8B6H - chains DC and DM of the 106 polymer chains in the assembly; structure by electron microscopy, 2.60 A resolution.

== Chain DC ==
Protein: Ymf68
Source organism: Tetrahymena thermophila SB210
UniProt: Q950Y6 (Q950Y6_TETTH); residue numbers follow UniProt; this construct covers 1-594
Sequence (594 residues; each row starts with the number of its first residue):
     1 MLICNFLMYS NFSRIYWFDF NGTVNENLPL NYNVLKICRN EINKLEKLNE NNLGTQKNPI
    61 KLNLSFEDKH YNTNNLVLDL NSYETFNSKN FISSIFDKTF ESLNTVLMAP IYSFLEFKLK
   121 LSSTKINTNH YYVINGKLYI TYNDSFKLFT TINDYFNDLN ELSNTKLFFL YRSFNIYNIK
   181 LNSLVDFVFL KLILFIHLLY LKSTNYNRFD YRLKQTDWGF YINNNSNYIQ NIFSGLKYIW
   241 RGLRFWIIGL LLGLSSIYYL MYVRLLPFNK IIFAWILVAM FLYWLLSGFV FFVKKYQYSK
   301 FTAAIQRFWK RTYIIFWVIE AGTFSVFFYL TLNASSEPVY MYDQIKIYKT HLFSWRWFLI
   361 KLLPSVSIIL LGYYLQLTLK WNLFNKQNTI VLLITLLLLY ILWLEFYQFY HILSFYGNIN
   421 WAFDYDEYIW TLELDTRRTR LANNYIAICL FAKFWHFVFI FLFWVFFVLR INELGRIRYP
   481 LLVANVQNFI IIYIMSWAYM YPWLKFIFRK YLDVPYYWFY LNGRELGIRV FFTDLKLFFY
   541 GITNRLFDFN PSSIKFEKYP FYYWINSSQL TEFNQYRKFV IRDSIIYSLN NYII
Disordered / not traced: 1-12
Ligand contacts:
  - 1,2-Distearoyl-sn-glycerophosphoethanolamine (3PE), molecule 1: Tyr329, Asn333, Leu512
  - 1,2-Distearoyl-sn-glycerophosphoethanolamine (3PE), molecule 2: Tyr329, Leu332, Asn333, Ala334, Ser335, Leu504, Lys505, Phe508, Arg509, Leu512
  - 1,2-diacyl-sn-glycero-3-phosphocholine (PC1), molecule 1: Ser256, Phe316, Glu320, Phe327, Leu402, Trp403, Phe406, Phe409, Leu413, Tyr416, Gly417, Phe451, Ala452, Phe454, Trp455, His456, Phe459
  - 1,2-diacyl-sn-glycero-3-phosphocholine (PC1), molecule 2: Phe268, Ile272, Trp275, Ile276
  - 1,2-diacyl-sn-glycero-3-phosphocholine (PC1), molecule 3: Phe281, Leu285, Phe289, Phe292, Tyr296, Ile305, Phe308, Trp309, Thr312, Phe316, Ile319, Glu320
  - 1,2-diacyl-sn-glycero-3-phosphocholine (PC1), molecule 4: Phe281, Leu282, Leu285, Leu286, Phe289, Phe292, Val293, Tyr296, Gln297, Phe301, Trp309, Thr312, Tyr313, Phe316, Trp455, Val458, Phe459, Leu462, Phe463, Phe466, Arg478, Pro480, Leu481, Ala484
  - 1,2-diacyl-sn-glycero-3-phosphocholine (PC1), molecule 5: Arg307, Arg311, Ile314, Trp317, Val318, Ala321, Phe324, Ser325, Phe328, Ile491, Met495
  - 1,2-diacyl-sn-glycero-3-phosphocholine (PC1), molecule 6: Ser325, Val326, Phe328, Tyr329
  - 1,2-diacyl-sn-glycero-3-phosphocholine (PC1), molecule 7: Phe328, Leu352, Phe353, Ser354, Trp355, Arg356, Ile494, Trp497, Met500, Tyr501, Trp503, Leu504, Phe506, Ile507
  - 1,2-diacyl-sn-glycero-3-phosphocholine (PC1), molecule 8: Leu393, Leu396, Leu397, Leu399, Tyr400, Trp403, Leu404
  - 1,2-diacyl-sn-glycero-3-phosphocholine (PC1), molecule 9: Tyr516, Trp518, Phe519

== Chain DM ==
Protein: Transmembrane protein, putative
Source organism: Tetrahymena thermophila SB210
UniProt: Q22PJ5 (Q22PJ5_TETTS); residue numbers follow UniProt; this construct covers 1-490
Sequence (490 residues; numbered 1 to 490; the number before each row is that of its first residue):
     1 MLSKVTRRFL NYNQIYCFAS QHGAEHHKLT ASDEAYLNEV RQRYVTPDME KWAYLDYKKH
    61 PSTTLSHYDH KSKDYVESER DDYNADVATN SHNKLIDDFK RNLQMQRKVH DILQKMDRPY
   121 LRGVPGVTKN ISAGLQDYSA PVSKKSQSDP NDFYRDAYRN ENRWIDQSVF TPKTSKMTHY
   181 DVEWPKELAS RPVTKKFHHD KGYKYDVTTP YDQRYNYVAD RLGHPEILGN PFERLMRLEG
   241 DIYHPNYLDQ PFVKVPNANP NASLNFEEGE VLYENTRLLE WAKFWNYSVV VGYLWCAYFV
   301 PYNIFFKTHM PLEHAYDNLF FPYFQHTHFL WDNNALHIPT VGGVAIYATY IALSYINNIW
   361 KDYVVRAQFS KDKELLFVTR VSPFGTTEEE VYEVAHLEHL PPSVRSGVKD LSAQDADGLV
   421 DVTCMSSQRS LVFYKGDQYW NPKVYNDFIN QTSNLWTRNY TGYNRLEVQN SVEQVKIGFS
   481 HSSQPKLEKK
Disordered / not traced: 1-27, 483-490
Ligand contacts:
  - 1,2-diacyl-sn-glycero-3-phosphocholine (PC1), molecule 1: Phe284, Trp285, Ser288, Val289, Gly292, Tyr293, Cys296, Val300, Leu312, His314
  - 1,2-diacyl-sn-glycero-3-phosphocholine (PC1), molecule 2: Ala297, Tyr298, Leu330, Trp331, Asp332, Asn333, Leu336, His337, Thr340, Val341, Val344, Ala345

== Interface between chain DC and chain DM ==
Residue-residue contacts (114; chain DC residue first):
  Trp218(DC) - Pro245(DM)  hydrophobic
  Gly219(DC) - Tyr211(DM)  hydrogen bond (backbone-side chain)
  Phe220(DC) - Tyr211(DM)
  Phe220(DC) - Pro245(DM)  hydrophobic
  Phe220(DC) - Leu248(DM)  hydrophobic
  Phe220(DC) - Val255(DM)  hydrophobic
  Tyr221(DC) - Ile227(DM)  hydrogen bond (side chain-backbone)
  Tyr221(DC) - Leu228(DM)  hydrogen bond (side chain-backbone)
  Tyr221(DC) - Arg234(DM)
  Ile222(DC) - Asn257(DM)
  Ile222(DC) - Asn259(DM)
  Gly235(DC) - Pro231(DM)
  Tyr238(DC) - Asn230(DM)
  Tyr238(DC) - Pro231(DM)  hydrophobic
  Tyr238(DC) - Phe232(DM)
  Ile239(DC) - Phe232(DM)  hydrophobic
  Trp240(DC) - Phe384(DM)  hydrophobic
  Leu243(DC) - Phe232(DM)  hydrophobic
  Arg244(DC) - Pro383(DM)
  Arg244(DC) - Phe384(DM)
  Arg244(DC) - Glu388(DM)  salt bridge
  Phe245(DC) - Tyr350(DM)  hydrophobic
  Phe245(DC) - Leu353(DM)  hydrophobic
  Phe245(DC) - Ser354(DM)
  Phe245(DC) - Asn357(DM)
  Phe245(DC) - Pro383(DM)  hydrophobic
  Trp246(DC) - Ile346(DM)  hydrophobic
  Trp246(DC) - Tyr350(DM)
  Ile248(DC) - Phe384(DM)  hydrophobic
  Gly249(DC) - Ile346(DM)
  Gly249(DC) - Thr349(DM)
  Leu252(DC) - Tyr298(DM)
  Gly253(DC) - Ile346(DM)
  Ile257(DC) - Ile338(DM)  hydrophobic
  Ile257(DC) - Gly342(DM)
  Tyr259(DC) - Tyr302(DM)  hydrogen bond
  Leu260(DC) - Phe306(DM)  hydrophobic
  Leu260(DC) - Ile338(DM)  hydrophobic
  Val263(DC) - His328(DM)
  Val263(DC) - Phe329(DM)
  Arg264(DC) - His328(DM)  hydrogen bond (side chain-backbone)
  Arg264(DC) - Trp331(DM)  hydrogen bond (side chain-backbone)
  Arg264(DC) - Asp332(DM)  hydrogen bond (side chain-backbone)
  Arg264(DC) - Ala335(DM)
  Arg264(DC) - His337(DM)
  Leu266(DC) - Ala335(DM)  hydrophobic
  Ile271(DC) - Asn334(DM)
  Ile271(DC) - Ala335(DM)  hydrophobic
  Trp275(DC) - Ala335(DM)  hydrogen bond (side chain-backbone)
  Trp275(DC) - Ile338(DM)  hydrophobic
  Trp275(DC) - Pro339(DM)
  His351(DC) - Phe320(DM)
  Leu352(DC) - Phe320(DM)
  Phe353(DC) - Asp317(DM)
  Phe353(DC) - Asn318(DM)
  Trp357(DC) - Glu313(DM)
  Trp357(DC) - Asp317(DM)
  Lys361(DC) - His314(DM)  hydrogen bond (side chain-backbone)
  Lys361(DC) - Asp317(DM)  salt bridge
  Lys361(DC) - Asn318(DM)  hydrogen bond
  Trp381(DC) - Ser403(DM)
  Asn385(DC) - Asn358(DM)  hydrogen bond (side chain-backbone)
  Asn385(DC) - Lys361(DM)
  Asn385(DC) - Asp362(DM)  hydrogen bond
  Asn388(DC) - Tyr355(DM)
  Asn388(DC) - Asn358(DM)
  Asn388(DC) - Ile359(DM)
  Thr389(DC) - Ile359(DM)
  Val391(DC) - Tyr355(DM)  hydrophobic
  Leu392(DC) - Ala352(DM)  hydrophobic
  Trp403(DC) - Pro301(DM)  hydrophobic
  Phe406(DC) - Phe305(DM)  hydrophobic
  Tyr407(DC) - Ile304(DM)
  Tyr407(DC) - Pro311(DM)
  Tyr407(DC) - Leu312(DM)  hydrogen bond (side chain-backbone)
  Tyr407(DC) - His314(DM)
  Tyr407(DC) - Ala315(DM)  hydrophobic
  Tyr407(DC) - His326(DM)
  Gln408(DC) - Ala315(DM)
  Gln408(DC) - Asn318(DM)  hydrogen bond
  Tyr410(DC) - Phe305(DM)  hydrophobic
  Tyr410(DC) - His326(DM)
  Tyr410(DC) - Thr327(DM)  hydrogen bond (side chain-backbone)
  Tyr410(DC) - His328(DM)  hydrogen bond (side chain-backbone)
  Tyr410(DC) - Trp331(DM)
  His411(DC) - Pro311(DM)
  His411(DC) - Tyr316(DM)
  His411(DC) - Leu319(DM)
  His411(DC) - Phe324(DM)
  His411(DC) - His326(DM)  hydrogen bond
  Ile412(DC) - Leu319(DM)  hydrophobic
  Leu413(DC) - Trp331(DM)  hydrophobic
  Ser414(DC) - Phe324(DM)
  Ser414(DC) - Gln325(DM)
  Ser414(DC) - His326(DM)
  Phe415(DC) - Phe321(DM)  hydrophobic
  Phe415(DC) - Pro322(DM)
  Phe415(DC) - Phe324(DM)  hydrophobic
  Ile419(DC) - Thr327(DM)
  Ile419(DC) - Leu330(DM)  hydrophobic
  Leu434(DC) - Leu330(DM)  hydrophobic
  Arg437(DC) - Phe324(DM)
  Asn443(DC) - Phe320(DM)  hydrogen bond (side chain-backbone)
  Asn443(DC) - Phe321(DM)
  Leu450(DC) - Leu319(DM)  hydrophobic
  Val468(DC) - Ile351(DM)  hydrophobic
  Val468(DC) - Tyr355(DM)  hydrogen bond (backbone-side chain)
  Leu469(DC) - Tyr347(DM)  hydrophobic
  Leu469(DC) - Ile351(DM)  hydrophobic
  Ile471(DC) - Tyr355(DM)
  Asn472(DC) - Ser354(DM)
  Asn472(DC) - Tyr355(DM)
  Asn472(DC) - Asn358(DM)  hydrogen bond
  Tyr499(DC) - Asn318(DM)
Other interface residues (no listed pair), chain DC (72 interface residues in all): Gly242, Leu250, Met261, Val278, Phe384, Lys386, Thr395, Leu399, Leu404, Tyr416, Gly417, Thr439, Asn444, Ala447, Phe461, Val465
Other interface residues (no listed pair), chain DM (74 interface residues in all): Tyr243, Leu294, Met310, Asn333, Leu336, Val341, Val344, Ala348, Ile356, Ser382, Val404

== Overview ==
Chain DC and chain DM form an interface of 72 and 74 residues respectively; the contacts include 20 hydrogen
bonds and 2 salt bridges. Among the polar pairs are Arg244(DC)-Glu388(DM), Lys361(DC)-Asp317(DM) and
Gly219(DC)-Tyr211(DM). 2 1,2-diacyl-sn-glycero-3-phosphocholine molecules are bound between chain DC and chain
DM.
Here chain DC is Ymf68 and chain DM is Transmembrane protein, putative, both from Tetrahymena thermophila
SB210. Entry 8B6H (Cryo-EM structure of cytochrome c oxidase dimer (complex IV) from respiratory supercomplex
of Tetrahymena thermophila) was determined by electron microscopy (same publication as 8B6F and 8B6J).
